9FH5 - chains F and J of the 20 polymer chains in the assembly; structure by electron microscopy, 3.80 A resolution.

Chain F (and J):
Molecule: Amyloid-beta precursor protein
Notes: chain J of this document is another copy of the same molecule, construct and numbering; everything in this record applies to it too
Reference sequence: P05067 (A4_HUMAN); aligned to UniProt positions 672-707 over residues 7-42 (the alignment contains insertions or deletions, so no single offset holds)
Sequence (36 residues; each row starts with the number of its first residue):
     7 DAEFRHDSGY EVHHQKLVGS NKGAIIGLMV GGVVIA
Disordered / not traced: 7-28

Interface between chain F and chain J:
Pairs across the interface (27):
  Gly-29(F) / Gly-29(J)  hydrogen bond (backbone-backbone)
  Ala-30(F) / Ala-30(J)
  Ala-30(F) / Ala-42(J)  hydrophobic
  Ile-31(F) / Ala-30(J)  hydrogen bond (backbone-backbone)
  Ile-31(F) / Ile-31(J)
  Ile-31(F) / Ile-32(J)  hydrogen bond (backbone-backbone)
  Ile-32(F) / Ile-32(J)
  Ile-32(F) / Met-35(J)  hydrophobic
  Gly-33(F) / Ile-32(J)  hydrogen bond (backbone-backbone)
  Gly-33(F) / Gly-33(J)
  Gly-33(F) / Leu-34(J)  hydrogen bond (backbone-backbone)
  Gly-33(F) / Met-35(J)
  Leu-34(F) / Leu-34(J)  hydrophobic
  Leu-34(F) / Met-35(J)
  Met-35(F) / Met-35(J)
  Val-36(F) / Met-35(J)  hydrogen bond (backbone-backbone)
  Val-36(F) / Val-36(J)
  Val-36(F) / Gly-37(J)  hydrogen bond (backbone-backbone)
  Val-36(F) / Gly-38(J)
  Gly-38(F) / Gly-38(J)
  Val-39(F) / Gly-38(J)  hydrogen bond (backbone-backbone)
  Val-39(F) / Val-39(J)
  Val-39(F) / Val-40(J)  hydrogen bond (backbone-backbone)
  Val-40(F) / Val-40(J)
  Ile-41(F) / Val-40(J)  hydrogen bond (backbone-backbone)
  Ile-41(F) / Ile-41(J)
  Ala-42(F) / Ile-41(J)  hydrogen bond (backbone-backbone)

Overview:
The interface between chain F and chain J involves 13 residues on one side and 14 on the other, with 11
hydrogen bonds. Backbone hydrogen bonds pair Gly-29(F)/Gly-29(J), Ile-31(F)/Ala-30(J) and Ile-31(F)/Ile-32(J).
Both chains are Amyloid-beta precursor protein. Entry 9FH5 (Cryo-EM Structure of Amyloid-beta Fibrils Carrying
the Uppsala AbetaUpp(1-42)delta(19-24) Mutation - Polymorph 4) was determined by electron microscopy (same
publication as 9FH1, 9FH2, 9FH3, 9FH4 and 9FH6).
